PDB entry 4YG2 | X-ray diffraction, 3.70 A resolution | chains B and C of the 6 polymer chains in the assembly

== Chain B ==
Protein: DNA-directed RNA polymerase subunit alpha
Source organism: Escherichia coli O157:H7
Notes: EC 2.7.7.6
UniProt: P0A7Z6 (RPOA_ECO57); residues 1-329 here = UniProt positions 1-329
Sequence (329 residues; each row starts with the number of its first residue):
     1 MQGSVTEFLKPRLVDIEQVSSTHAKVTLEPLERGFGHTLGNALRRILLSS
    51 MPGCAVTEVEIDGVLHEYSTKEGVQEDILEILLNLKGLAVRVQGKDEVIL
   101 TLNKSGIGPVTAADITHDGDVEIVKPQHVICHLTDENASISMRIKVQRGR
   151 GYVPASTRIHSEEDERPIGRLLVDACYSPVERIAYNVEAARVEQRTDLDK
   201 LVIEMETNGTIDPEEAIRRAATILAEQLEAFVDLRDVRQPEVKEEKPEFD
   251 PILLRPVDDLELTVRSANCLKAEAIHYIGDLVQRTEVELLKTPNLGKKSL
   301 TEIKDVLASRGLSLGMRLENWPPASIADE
Disordered / not traced: 1-5, 161-171, 234-329

== Chain C ==
Protein: DNA-directed RNA polymerase subunit beta
Source organism: Escherichia coli O157:H7
Notes: EC 2.7.7.6
UniProt: P0A8V4 (RPOB_ECO57); numbering as in UniProt (aligned over 1-1342)
Sequence (1342 residues; numbered 1 to 1342; the number before each row is that of its first residue):
     1 MVYSYTEKKRIRKDFGKRPQVLDVPYLLSIQLDSFQKFIEQDPEGQYGLE
    51 AAFRSVFPIQSYSGNSELQYVSYRLGEPVFDVQECQIRGVTYSAPLRVKL
   101 RLVIYEREAPEGTVKDIKEQEVYMGEIPLMTDNGTFVINGTERVIVSQLH
   151 RSPGVFFDSDKGKTHSSGKVLYNARIIPYRGSWLDFEFDPKDNLFVRIDR
   201 RRKLPATIILRALNYTTEQILDLFFEKVIFEIRDNKLQMELVPERLRGET
   251 ASFDIEANGKVYVEKGRRITARHIRQLEKDDVKLIEVPVEYIAGKVVAKD
   301 YIDESTGELICAANMELSLDLLAKLSQSGHKRIETLFTNDLDHGPYISET
   351 LRVDPTNDRLSALVEIYRMMRPGEPPTREAAESLFENLFFSEDRYDLSAV
   401 GRMKFNRSLLREEIEGSGILSKDDIIDVMKKLIDIRNGKGEVDDIDHLGN
   451 RRIRSVGEMAENQFRVGLVRVERAVKERLSLGDLDTLMPQDMINAKPISA
   501 AVKEFFGSSQLSQFMDQNNPLSEITHKRRISALGPGGLTRERAGFEVRDV
   551 HPTHYGRVCPIETPEGPNIGLINSLSVYAQTNEYGFLETPYRKVTDGVVT
   601 DEIHYLSAIEEGNYVIAQANSNLDEEGHFVEDLVTCRSKGESSLFSRDQV
   651 DYMDVSTQQVVSVGASLIPFLEHDDANRALMGANMQRQAVPTLRADKPLV
   701 GTGMERAVAVDSGVTAVAKRGGVVQYVDASRIVIKVNEDEMYPGEAGIDI
   751 YNLTKYTRSNQNTCINQMPCVSLGEPVERGDVLADGPSTDLGELALGQNM
   801 RVAFMPWNGYNFEDSILVSERVVQEDRFTTIHIQELACVSRDTKLGPEEI
   851 TADIPNVGEAALSKLDESGIVYIGAEVTGGDILVGKVTPKGETQLTPEEK
   901 LLRAIFGEKASDVKDSSLRVPNGVSGTVIDVQVFTRDGVEKDKRALEIEE
   951 MQLKQAKKDLSEELQILEAGLFSRIRAVLVAGGVEAEKLDKLPRDRWLEL
  1001 GLTDEEKQNQLEQLAEQYDELKHEFEKKLEAKRRKITQGDDLAPGVLKIV
  1051 KVYLAVKRRIQPGDKMAGRHGNKGVISKINPIEDMPYDENGTPVDIVLNP
  1101 LGVPSRMNIGQILETHLGMAAKGIGDKINAMLKQQQEVAKLREFIQRAYD
  1151 LGADVRQKVDLSTFSDEEVMRLAENLRKGMPIATPVFDGAKEAEIKELLK
  1201 LGDLPTSGQIRLYDGRTGEQFERPVTVGYMYMLKLNHLVDDKMHARSTGS
  1251 YSLVTQQPLGGKAQFGGQRFGEMEVWALEAYGAAYTLQEMLTVKSDDVNG
  1301 RTKMYKNIVDGNHQMEPGMPESFNVLLKEIRSLGINIELEDE
Disordered / not traced: 1-2
Bound ions: Mg2+: E813 (shared with 2 residues of chain D)
UniProt features mapped onto this chain:
  - modified residue (N6-acetyllysine): K1022, K1200

== Chain B / chain C interface ==
Residue-residue contacts - 7 pairs, chain B then chain C:
  R33(B) - E820(C)  salt bridge
  R33(B) - P1081(C)
  R33(B) - E1083(C)  salt bridge
  H37(B) - R1216(C)
  N41(B) - R1216(C)
  N41(B) - T1217(C)  hydrogen bond (side chain-backbone)
  Y185(B) - T1217(C)
Other interface residues (no listed pair), chain B (6 interface residues in all): G34, R44
Other interface residues (no listed pair), chain C (6 interface residues in all): E1219

== Overview ==
The chain B/chain C interface involves 6 residues from each chain; the contacts include 1 hydrogen bond and 2
salt bridges. Polar contacts include R33(B)-E820(C), R33(B)-E1083(C) and N41(B)-T1217(C).
Here chain B is DNA-directed RNA polymerase subunit alpha and chain C is DNA-directed RNA polymerase subunit
beta, both from Escherichia coli O157:H7. Entry 4YG2 (X-ray crystal structur of Escherichia coli RNA
polymerase sigma70 holoenzyme) was determined by X-ray diffraction.
